PDB entry 1OH0 | X-ray diffraction, 1.10 A resolution | chains A and B

[Chain A]
Name: Steroid delta-isomerase
Organism: Pseudomonas putida
Notes: EC 5.3.3.1
Reference sequence: P07445 (SDIS_PSEPU); numbering as in UniProt (aligned over 1-131)
Amino-acid sequence (131 residues; each row starts with the number of its first residue):
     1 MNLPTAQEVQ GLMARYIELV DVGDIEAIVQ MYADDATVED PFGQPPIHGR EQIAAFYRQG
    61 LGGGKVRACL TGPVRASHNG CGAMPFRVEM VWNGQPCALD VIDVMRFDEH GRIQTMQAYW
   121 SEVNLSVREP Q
Disordered / not traced: 1-2, 128-131
Ligand contacts: equilenin (EQU): Tyr16, Val20, Asp40, Tyr57, Gly60, Leu61, Val66, Phe86, Val88, Met90, Leu99, Val101, Asp103, Met116, Ala118, Trp120
Swiss-Prot annotation at these positions:
  - active site: Tyr16 (Proton donor), Asp40 (Proton acceptor)
  - binding site (substrate): Asp103
  - mutagenesis: Tyr16 (Y16F: Reduces activity 2000-fold. Reduces activity 10000-fold; when associated with E-103; N-103 or L-103; Y16S: Reduces activity 20-fold), Tyr32 (Y32S: Reduces activity 4-fold), Tyr57 (Y57S: Reduces activity 100-fold), Trp92 (W92A: Slightly reduces activity. Reduces protein stability), Asp103 (D103A/L: Reduces activity 100-fold. Reduces activity 10000-fold; when associated with F-16; D103E: Slightly reduces activity. Reduces activity 10000-fold; when associated with F-16 ...), Leu125 (L125A: Slightly reduces activity and reduces protein stability; when associated with A-127), Val127 (V127A: Slightly reduces activity and reduces protein stability; when associated with A-125)

[Chain B]
Name: Steroid delta-isomerase
Organism: Pseudomonas putida
Notes: EC 5.3.3.1
Reference sequence: P07445 (SDIS_PSEPU); residues 201-331 here correspond to UniProt positions 1-131 (UniProt number = residue number - 200)
Amino-acid sequence (131 residues; row label = number of the first residue in the row):
   201 MNLPTAQEVQ GLMARYIELV DVGDIEAIVQ MYADDATVED PFGQPPIHGR EQIAAFYRQG
   261 LGGGKVRACL TGPVRASHNG CGAMPFRVEM VWNGQPCALD VIDVMRFDEH GRIQTMQAYW
   321 SEVNLSVREP Q
Disordered / not traced: 201-202, 331
Ligand contacts: equilenin (EQU): Tyr216, Val220, Asp240, Tyr257, Gly260, Leu261, Val266, Phe286, Val288, Met290, Leu299, Val301, Asp303, Met316, Ala318, Trp320
Swiss-Prot annotation at these positions:
  - active site: Tyr216 (Proton donor), Asp240 (Proton acceptor)
  - binding site (substrate): Asp303

[How chain A and chain B interact]
Contacting residue pairs - 60 pairs, chain A then chain B:
  Ala6(A) with Ser321(B); Val323(B), hydrophobic
  Gln7(A) with Val323(B)
  Gln10(A) with Val323(B); Asn324(B)
  Phe42(A) with Ser277(B); Asn279(B); Cys281(B), hydrophobic
  Gly43(A) with Asn279(B)
  Thr71(A) with Arg275(B)
  Pro73(A) with Asp300(B)
  Val74(A) with Asn324(B), hydrogen bond (backbone-side chain)
  Arg75(A) with Thr271(B); Pro285(B); Phe286(B), hydrogen bond (side chain-backbone); Asp300(B); Val301(B), hydrogen bond (side chain-backbone); Ile302(B); Tyr319(B); Asn324(B)
  Ala76(A) with Trp320(B); Ser321(B), hydrogen bond (backbone-side chain); Asn324(B), hydrogen bond (backbone-side chain)
  Ser77(A) with Phe242(B)
  His78(A) with Ser321(B); Glu322(B), salt bridge
  Asn79(A) with Phe242(B); Gly243(B)
  Cys81(A) with Phe242(B), hydrophobic
  Ala83(A) with Ile302(B); Tyr319(B), hydrophobic
  Met84(A) with Ile302(B)
  Pro85(A) with Arg275(B); Ile302(B)
  Phe86(A) with Arg275(B), hydrogen bond (backbone-side chain)
  Asp100(A) with Pro273(B); Arg275(B)
  Val101(A) with Arg275(B), hydrogen bond (backbone-side chain)
  Ile102(A) with Arg275(B); Ala283(B); Met284(B); Pro285(B)
  Val104(A) with Tyr319(B)
  Arg106(A) with Phe242(B)
  Tyr119(A) with Arg275(B); Gly282(B); Ala283(B), hydrophobic; Val304(B)
  Trp120(A) with Ala276(B)
  Ser121(A) with Ala206(B); Ala276(B), hydrogen bond (side chain-backbone); His278(B)
  Glu122(A) with His278(B), salt bridge
  Val123(A) with Ala206(B), hydrophobic; Gln207(B); Gln210(B)
  Asn124(A) with Gln210(B); Val274(B), hydrogen bond (side chain-backbone); Arg275(B); Ala276(B)
Also at the interface, not in a pair above, chain A (30 interface residues in all): Gly82

[Overview]
The interface between chain A and chain B involves 30 residues on one side and 29 on the other; the contacts
include 9 hydrogen bonds and 2 salt bridges. Among the polar pairs are His78(A)-Glu322(B), Glu122(A)-His278(B)
and Val74(A)-Asn324(B). Bound to chain A: equilenin.
Chain A and chain B are both Steroid delta-isomerase (Pseudomonas putida); the structure, Crystal structure of
ketosteroid isomerase complexed with equilenin, was determined by X-ray diffraction (same publication as
1OPY).
